PDB entry 2BC1 | X-ray diffraction, 2.15 A resolution | chains A and B

# Chain A (and B)
Protein: NADH Oxidase
Organism: Streptococcus pyogenes
Notes: chain B of this document is another copy of the same molecule, construct and numbering; everything in this record applies to it too
UniProt: Q1JLP2 (Q1JLP2_STRPC); aligned to UniProt positions 1-455 over residues 2-456 (the alignment contains insertions or deletions, so no single offset holds)
Chain sequence (490 residues; numbered -33 to 456; the number before each row is that of its first residue; numbers below 1 keep their minus sign (Met-33 is residue -33)):
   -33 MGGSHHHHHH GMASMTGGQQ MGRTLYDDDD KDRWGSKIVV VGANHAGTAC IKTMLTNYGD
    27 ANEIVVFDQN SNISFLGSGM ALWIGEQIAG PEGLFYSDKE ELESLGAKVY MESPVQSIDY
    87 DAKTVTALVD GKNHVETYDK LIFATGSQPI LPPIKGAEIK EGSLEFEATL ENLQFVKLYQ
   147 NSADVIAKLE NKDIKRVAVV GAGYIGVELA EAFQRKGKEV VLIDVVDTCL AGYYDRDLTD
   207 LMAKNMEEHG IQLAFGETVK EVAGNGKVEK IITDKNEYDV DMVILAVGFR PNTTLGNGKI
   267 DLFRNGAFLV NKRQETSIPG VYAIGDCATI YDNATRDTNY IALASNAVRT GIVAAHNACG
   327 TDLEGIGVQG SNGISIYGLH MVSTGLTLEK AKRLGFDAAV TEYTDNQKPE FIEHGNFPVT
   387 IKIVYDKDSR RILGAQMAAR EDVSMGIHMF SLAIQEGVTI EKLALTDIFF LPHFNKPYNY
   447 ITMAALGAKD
Not modelled in the structure: -33 to -17
Differences from the reference sequence: expression tag (-33 to 1); engineered mutation Ser44 (Cys in Q1JLP2)
Ligand contacts:
  - FAD (flavin-adenine dinucleotide), molecule 1: Val7, Gly8, Ala9, Asn10, His11, Ala12, Gly13, Phe33, Asp34, Gln35, Asn36, Gly43, Ser44, Met46, Ser79, Pro80, Val81, Ala110, Thr111, Gly112, Ser113, Val142, Lys143, Tyr170, Ile171, Glu174, Phe255, Asn258, Leu261, Gly291, Asp292, Ala308, Leu309, Ala310, Ser311, Ala313
  - FAD, molecule 2: Phe436, Leu437, Pro438

# Interface between chain A and chain B
Residue-residue contacts (151; chain A residue first):
  Gly-16(A) - Lys442(B)  hydrogen bond (backbone-side chain)
  Gln-15(A) - Lys442(B)
  Gln-15(A) - Pro443(B)
  Gln-15(A) - Tyr444(B)
  Gln-14(A) - Tyr369(B)
  Gln-14(A) - Met449(B)
  Met-13(A) - Met449(B)  hydrophobic
  Met-13(A) - Leu452(B)
  Arg-11(A) - Lys455(B)
  Thr-10(A) - Leu452(B)
  Leu-9(A) - Ile426(B)  hydrophobic
  Leu-9(A) - Glu427(B)
  Leu-9(A) - Ala451(B)
  Leu-9(A) - Leu452(B)  hydrogen bond (backbone-backbone)
  Leu-9(A) - Ala454(B)
  Tyr-8(A) - Glu427(B)  hydrogen bond (side chain-backbone)
  Tyr-8(A) - Ala430(B)
  Tyr-8(A) - Leu431(B)
  Tyr-8(A) - Leu452(B)  hydrophobic
  Ala15(A) - Tyr444(B)
  Leu42(A) - Phe377(B)  hydrophobic
  Leu42(A) - Phe436(B)  hydrophobic
  Ser44(A) - Phe436(B)
  Ser44(A) - Pro438(B)
  Leu48(A) - Phe377(B)  hydrophobic
  Leu48(A) - Pro438(B)  hydrophobic
  Leu48(A) - His439(B)
  Gln53(A) - Glu379(B)
  Ile54(A) - Phe377(B)
  Ile54(A) - Glu379(B)
  Ala55(A) - Glu379(B)  hydrogen bond (backbone-side chain)
  Gly59(A) - Phe377(B)
  Glu174(A) - Leu437(B)
  Ser311(A) - Ile434(B)
  Val314(A) - Tyr444(B)
  Arg315(A) - Leu431(B)
  Arg315(A) - Thr432(B)  hydrogen bond (side chain-backbone)
  Arg315(A) - Ile434(B)  hydrogen bond (side chain-backbone)
  Arg315(A) - Asn445(B)
  Arg315(A) - Thr448(B)  hydrogen bond
  Ile332(A) - Lys428(B)
  Ile332(A) - Leu431(B)
  Ile332(A) - Thr432(B)
  Gln335(A) - Asp433(B)  hydrogen bond (backbone-side chain)
  Gly336(A) - Asp433(B)  hydrogen bond (backbone-side chain)
  Ser337(A) - Asp433(B)  hydrogen bond
  Ser337(A) - Phe435(B)
  Asn338(A) - Phe435(B)
  Gly339(A) - Phe435(B)
  Gly339(A) - Leu437(B)
  Ile340(A) - Leu437(B)
  Ile340(A) - Phe440(B)
  Ser341(A) - Leu437(B)
  Ser341(A) - His439(B)
  Ser341(A) - Phe440(B)
  His346(A) - Phe440(B)
  Met347(A) - Phe440(B)
  Phe377(A) - Leu42(B)  hydrophobic
  Phe377(A) - Leu48(B)  hydrophobic
  Phe377(A) - Ile54(B)
  Phe377(A) - Gly59(B)
  Phe377(A) - Leu60(B)  hydrophobic
  Glu379(A) - Gln53(B)
  Asp408(A) - Phe440(B)
  Ser410(A) - Phe435(B)
  Ser410(A) - Phe440(B)
  Met411(A) - Val409(B)
  Met411(A) - Met411(B)  hydrophobic
  Met411(A) - Gly412(B)
  Met411(A) - Tyr446(B)
  Gly412(A) - Met411(B)
  Ile413(A) - Phe435(B)  hydrophobic
  His414(A) - Met415(B)
  His414(A) - Ile434(B)
  His414(A) - Phe435(B)
  Met415(A) - His414(B)
  Met415(A) - Met415(B)  hydrophobic
  Met415(A) - Leu418(B)
  Ser417(A) - Asp433(B)  hydrogen bond (side chain-backbone)
  Leu418(A) - Met415(B)
  Leu418(A) - Ala419(B)  hydrophobic
  Ala419(A) - Leu418(B)
  Gln421(A) - Lys428(B)
  Gln421(A) - Thr432(B)
  Glu422(A) - Val424(B)
  Glu422(A) - Lys428(B)  salt bridge
  Val424(A) - Glu422(B)
  Ile426(A) - Leu-9(B)  hydrophobic
  Glu427(A) - Leu-9(B)
  Glu427(A) - Tyr-8(B)  hydrogen bond (backbone-side chain)
  Lys428(A) - Ile332(B)
  Lys428(A) - Gln421(B)
  Lys428(A) - Glu422(B)  salt bridge
  Ala430(A) - Leu-9(B)  hydrophobic
  Ala430(A) - Tyr-8(B)
  Leu431(A) - Tyr-8(B)
  Leu431(A) - Arg315(B)
  Leu431(A) - Val319(B)  hydrophobic
  Leu431(A) - Ile332(B)
  Thr432(A) - Arg315(B)  hydrogen bond (backbone-side chain)
  Thr432(A) - Ile332(B)
  Thr432(A) - Gln421(B)  hydrogen bond
  Asp433(A) - Arg315(B)
  Asp433(A) - Val334(B)
  Asp433(A) - Gln335(B)  hydrogen bond (side chain-backbone)
  Asp433(A) - Gly336(B)  hydrogen bond (side chain-backbone)
  Asp433(A) - Ser337(B)  hydrogen bond
  Asp433(A) - Ser417(B)  hydrogen bond (backbone-side chain)
  Ile434(A) - Ser311(B)
  Ile434(A) - Arg315(B)  hydrogen bond (backbone-side chain)
  Ile434(A) - His414(B)
  Phe435(A) - Ser337(B)
  Phe435(A) - Asn338(B)
  Phe435(A) - Gly339(B)
  Phe435(A) - Val348(B)  hydrophobic
  Phe435(A) - Ser410(B)
  Phe435(A) - Ile413(B)  hydrophobic
  Phe435(A) - His414(B)
  Phe436(A) - Leu42(B)  hydrophobic
  Phe436(A) - Ser44(B)
  Leu437(A) - Glu174(B)
  Leu437(A) - Gly339(B)
  Leu437(A) - Ile340(B)
  Leu437(A) - Ser341(B)
  Pro438(A) - Ser44(B)
  Pro438(A) - Leu48(B)  hydrophobic
  His439(A) - Leu48(B)
  His439(A) - Glu174(B)  salt bridge
  His439(A) - Ser341(B)
  Phe440(A) - Ile340(B)
  Phe440(A) - Ser341(B)
  Phe440(A) - His346(B)
  Phe440(A) - Met347(B)
  Phe440(A) - Val348(B)  hydrophobic
  Phe440(A) - Asp408(B)
  Phe440(A) - Ser410(B)
  Lys442(A) - Gln-15(B)
  Pro443(A) - Gln-15(B)
  Pro443(A) - Leu42(B)  hydrophobic
  Tyr444(A) - Gln-15(B)  hydrogen bond (backbone-side chain)
  Tyr444(A) - Ala15(B)
  Tyr444(A) - Val314(B)
  Tyr446(A) - Met411(B)
  Thr448(A) - Arg315(B)  hydrogen bond
  Met449(A) - Gln-14(B)
  Met449(A) - Met-13(B)  hydrophobic
  Ala451(A) - Leu-9(B)
  Leu452(A) - Met-13(B)
  Leu452(A) - Thr-10(B)
  Leu452(A) - Leu-9(B)  hydrogen bond (backbone-backbone)
  Ala454(A) - Leu-9(B)
Also at the interface, not in a pair above, chain A (86 interface residues in all): Leu60, Ala310, Asn312, Ile318, Val319, Leu329, Glu330, Gly331, Val334, Val348, Tyr369, Gln373, Ile378, Val409, Asn441, Asn445, Ile447, Gly453
Also at the interface, not in a pair above, chain B (87 interface residues in all): Arg-11, Ala55, Ala310, Asn312, Ile318, Leu329, Asp371, Gln373, Glu376, Ile378, Met403, Asn441, Ile447, Gly453

# Summary
86 residues of chain A and 87 residues of chain B are in contact; the contacts include 22 hydrogen bonds and 3
salt bridges. Polar contacts include Glu422(A)-Lys428(B), His439(A)-Glu174(B) and Gly-16(A)-Lys442(B). Ligands
of chain A: flavin-adenine dinucleotide.
Chain A and chain B are both NADH Oxidase (Streptococcus pyogenes); the structure, Structural Analysis of
Streptococcus pyogenes NADH oxidase: C44S Nox, was determined by X-ray diffraction together with 2BC0 and 2BCP
from the same study.
